1CR2 - chain A; structure by X-ray diffraction, 2.30 A resolution.

# Chain A
Molecule: DNA primase/helicase
Source organism: Enterobacteria phage T7
Notes: EC 2.7.7.-; fragment: helicase domain
Reference sequence: P03692 (PRIM_BPT7); residues 271-566 here = UniProt positions 271-566
Chain sequence (296 residues; row label = number of the first residue in the row):
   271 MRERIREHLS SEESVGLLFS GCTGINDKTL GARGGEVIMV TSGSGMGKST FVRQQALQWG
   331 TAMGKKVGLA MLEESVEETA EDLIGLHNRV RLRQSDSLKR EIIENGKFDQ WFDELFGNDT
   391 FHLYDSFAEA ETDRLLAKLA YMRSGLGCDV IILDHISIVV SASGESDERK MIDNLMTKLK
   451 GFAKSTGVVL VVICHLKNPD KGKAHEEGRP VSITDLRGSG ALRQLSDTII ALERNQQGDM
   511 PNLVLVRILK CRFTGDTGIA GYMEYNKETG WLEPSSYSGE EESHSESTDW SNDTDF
Unresolved in the structure: 398, 429-438, 468-488, 506-511, 548-566
Differences from the reference sequence: engineered mutation M271 (Leu in P03692)
Curated features (UniProtKB/Swiss-Prot):
  - region: E550 to F566 (Binding to viral DNA polymerase)
  - binding site (ATP): S312 to S319
  - site (dTTP/dATP binding): R361, H465, R504, R522, Y535
Small-molecule neighbours: 2'-deoxyadenosine 5'-triphosphate (DTP): S312, G313, S314, G315, M316, G317, K318, S319, T320, R361, R363, H425, H465, R504, N512, V514, R522, F523, T524, G525, Y535, L542

# In short
Ligands of chain A: 2'-deoxyadenosine 5'-triphosphate. From UniProt: 8 ATP-binding residues.
Chain A is DNA primase/helicase (Enterobacteria phage T7); the structure, Crystal structure of the helicase
domain of the gene 4 protein of bacteriophage T7: complex with ..., was determined by X-ray diffraction (same
publication as 1CR0, 1CR1 and 1CR4).
